1Q82 - chains A and R of the 31 polymer chains in the assembly; structure by X-ray diffraction, 2.98 A resolution.

Chain A:
Molecule: 23S ribosomal RNA
Source organism: Haloarcula marismortui
Sequence (2922 nucleotides; numbered 2 to 2923; the number before each row is that of its first residue):
     2 UUGGCUACUAUGCCAGCUGGUGGAUUGCUCGGCUCAGGCGCUGAUGAAGG
    52 ACGUGCCAAGCUGCGAUAAGCCAUGGGGAGCCGCACGGAGGCGAAGAACC
   102 AUGGAUUUCCGAAUGAGAAUCUCUCUAACAAUUGCUUCGCGCAAUGAGGA
   152 ACCCCGAGAACUGAAACAUCUCAGUAUCGGGAGGAACAGAAAACGCAAUG
   202 UGAUGUCGUUAGUAACCGCGAGUGAACGCGAUACAGCCCAAACCGAAGCC
   252 CUCACGGGCAAUGUGGUGUCAGGGCUACCUCUCAUCAGCCGACCGUCUCG
   302 ACGAAGUCUCUUGGAACAGAGCGUGAUACAGGGUGACAACCCCGUACUCG
   352 AGACCAGUACGACGUGCGGUAGUGCCAGAGUAGCGGGGGUUGGAUAUCCC
   402 UCGCGAAUAACGCAGGCAUCGACUGCGAAGGCUAAACACAACCUGAGACC
   452 GAUAGUGAACAAGUAGUGUGAACGAACGCUGCAAAGUACCCUCAGAAGGG
   502 AGGCGAAAUAGAGCAUGAAAUCAGUUGGCGAUCGAGCGACAGGGCAUACA
   552 AGGUCCCUCGACGAAUGACCGACGCGCGAGCGUCCAGUAAGACUCACGGG
   602 AAGCCGAUGUUCUGUCGUACGUUUUGAAAAACGAGCCAGGGAGUGUGUCU
   652 GCAUGGCAAGUCUAACCGGAGUAUCCGGGGAGGCACAGGGAAACCGACAU
   702 GGCCGCAGGGCUUUGCCCGAGGGCCGCCGUCUUCAAGGGCGGGGAGCCAU
   752 GUGGACACGACCCGAAUCCGGACGAUCUACGCAUGGACAAGAUGAAGCGU
   802 GCCGAAAGGCACGUGGAAGUCUGUUAGAGUUGGUGUCCUACAAUACCCUC
   852 UCGUGAUCUAUGUGUAGGGGUGAAAGGCCCAUCGAGUCCGGCAACAGCUG
   902 GUUCCAAUCGAAACAUGUCGAAGCAUGACCUCCGCCGAGGUAGUCUGUGA
   952 GGUAGAGCGACCGAUUGGUGUGUCCGCCUCCGAGAGGAGUCGGCACACCU
  1002 GUCAAACUCCAAACUUACAGACGCCGUUUGACGCGGGGAUUCCGGUGCGC
  1052 GGGGUAAGCCUGUGUACCAGGAGGGGAACAACCCAGAGAUAGGUUAAGGU
  1102 CCCCAAGUGUGGAUUAAGUGUAAUCCUCUGAAGGUGGUCUCGAGCCCUAG
  1152 ACAGCCGGGAGGUGAGCUUAGAAGCAGCUACCCUCUAAGAAAAGCGUAAC
  1202 AGCUUACCGGCCGAGGUUUGAGGCGCCCAAAAUGAUCGGGACUCAAAUCC
  1252 ACCACCGAGACCUGUCCGUACCACUCAUACUGGUAAUCGAGUAGAUUGGC
  1302 GCUCUAAUUGGAUGGAAGUAGGGGUGAAAACUCCUAUGGACCGAUUAGUG
  1352 ACGAAAAUCCUGGCCAUAGUAGCAGCGAUAGUCGGGUGAGAACCCCGACG
  1402 GCCUAAUGGAUAAGGGUUCCUCAGCACUGCUGAUCAGCUGAGGGUUAGCC
  1452 GGUCCUAAGUCAUACCGCAACUCGACUAUGACGAAAUGGGAAACGGGUUA
  1502 AUAUUCCCGUGCCACUAUGCAGUGAAAGUUGACGCCCUGGGGUCGAUCAC
  1552 GCUGGGCAUUCGCCCAGUCGAACCGUCCAACUCCGUGGAAGCCGUAAUGG
  1602 CAGGAAGCGGACGAACGGCGGCAUAGGGAAACGUGAUUCAACCUGGGGCC
  1652 CAUGAAAAGACGAGCAUAGUGUCCGUACCGAGAACCGACACAGGUGUCCA
  1702 UGGCGGCGAAAGCCAAGGCCUGUCGGGAGCAACCAACGUUAGGGAAUUCG
  1752 GCAAGUUAGUCCCGUACCUUCGGAAGAAGGGAUGCCUGCUCCGGAACGGA
  1802 GCAGGUCGCAGUGACUCGGAAGCUCGGACUGUCUAGUAACAACAUAGGUG
  1852 ACCGCAAAUCCGCAAGGACUCGUACGGUCACUGAAUCCUGCCCAGUGCAG
  1902 GUAUCUGAACACCUCGUACAAGAGGACGAAGGACCUGUCAACGGCGGGGG
  1952 UAACUAUGACCCUCUUAAGGUAGCGUAGUACCUUGCCGCAUCAGUAGCGG
  2002 CUUGCAUGAAUGGAUUAACCAGAGCUUCACUGUCCCAACGUUGGGCCCGG
  2052 UGAACUGUACAUUCCAGUGCGGAGUCUGGAGACACCCAGGGGGAAGCGAA
  2102 GACCCUAUGGAGCUUUACUGCAGGCUGUCGCUGAGACGUGGUCGCCGAUG
  2152 UGCAGCAUAGGUAGGAGACACUACACAGGUACCCGCGCUAGCGGGCCACC
  2202 GAGUCAACAGUGAAAUACUACCCGUCGGUGACUGCGACUCUCACUCCGGG
  2252 AGGAGGACACCGAUAGCCGGGCAGUUUGACUGGGGCGGUACGCGCUCGAA
  2302 AAGAUAUCGAGCGCGCCCUAUGGCUAUCUCAGCCGGGACAGAGACCCGGC
  2352 GAAGAGUGCAAGAGCAAAAGAUAGCUUGACAGUGUUCUUCCCAACGAGGA
  2402 ACGCUGACGCGAAAGCGUGGUCUAGCGAACCAAUUAGCCUGCUUGAUGCG
  2452 GGCAAUUGAUGACAGAAAAGCUACCCUAGGGAUAACAGAGUCGUCACUCG
  2502 CAAGAGCACAUAUCGACCGAGUGGCUUGCUACCUCGAUGUCGGUUCCCUC
  2552 CAUCCUGCCCGUGCAGAAGCGGGCAAGGGUGAGGUUGUUCGCCUAUUAAA
  2602 GGAGGUCGUGAGCUGGGUUUAGACCGUCGUGAGACAGGUCGGCUGCUAUC
  2652 UACUGGGUGUGUAAUGGUGUCUGACAAGAACGACCGUAUAGUACGAGAGG
  2702 AACUACGGUUGGUGGCCACUGGUGUACCGGUUGUUCGAGAGAGCACGUGC
  2752 CGGGUAGCCACGCCACACGGGGUAAGAGCUGAACGCAUCUAAGCUCGAAA
  2802 CCCACUUGGAAAAGAGACACCGCCGAGGUCCCGCGUACAAGACGCGGUCG
  2852 AUAGACUCGGGGUGUGCGCGUCGAGGUAACGAGACGUUAAGCCCACGAGC
  2902 ACUAACAGACCAAAGCCAUCAU
Unresolved in the structure: 2-9, 126-127, 715, 971-998, 1560, 1952-1963, 2137-2236, 2339-2343, 2665-2666, 2915-2923
Bound ions: Mg2+ site 1 near G28 (its only coordinating residue here); Na+ site 1: C40, G41; Na+ site 2: G56, A59, G61; Na+ site 3 near U108 (its only coordinating residue here); Mg2+ site 2 near U115 (its only coordinating residue here); Na+ site 4: C141, G142; Na+ site 5 near U146 (its only coordinating residue here); Mg2+ site 3: C162, U2276; K+: C162, U163, U172; Mg2+ site 4: A165, A167, C168; Na+ site 6: A165, A166; Mg2+ site 5: A166, G219; 65 more Na+ sites not listed; 96 more Mg2+ sites not listed
Residues lining bound ligands: puromycin-5'-monophosphate (PPU): G2102, A2103, A2486, C2487, U2541, C2542, G2588, C2608, G2618, U2619, U2620
From the paper describing this entry:
  - binding site for CC-puromycin: G2588
  - catalytic residues: A2486 (proposed by the authors, not directly observed)

Chain R:
Name: 50S ribosomal protein L21e
Source organism: Haloarcula marismortui
UniProtKB: P12734 (RL21_HALMA); residue numbers follow UniProt; this construct covers 1-95
Chain sequence (95 residues; numbered 1 to 95; the number before each row is that of its first residue):
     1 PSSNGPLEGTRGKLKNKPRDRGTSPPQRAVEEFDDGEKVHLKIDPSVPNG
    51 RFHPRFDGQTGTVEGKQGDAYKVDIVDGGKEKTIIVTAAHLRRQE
Bound ions: Na+: Asp20, Gly22, Ser24, Ser46

How chain A and chain R interact:
Residue-residue contacts (111):
  G948(A) with Gln94(R), base contact; Glu95(R), hydrogen bond to the sugar
  U949(A) with His40(R), hydrogen bond to the base; Gln94(R), hydrogen bond to the base; Glu95(R), hydrogen bond to the sugar
  G950(A) with His40(R), sugar contact; Gly58(R), hydrogen bond to the base
  A951(A) with Lys42(R), phosphate contact; Asp57(R), sugar contact; Gly58(R), sugar contact
  G952(A) with Lys42(R), salt bridge to the phosphate
  G953(A) with Gly12(R), phosphate contact; Lys13(R), hydrogen bond to the phosphate; Lys17(R), base contact
  A1007(A) with Arg11(R), hydrogen bond to the phosphate
  C1008(A) with Arg11(R), salt bridge to the phosphate
  U1009(A) with Lys15(R), salt bridge to the phosphate
  C1010(A) with Pro18(R), phosphate contact
  A1018(A) with Gly58(R), sugar contact; Gln59(R), hydrogen bond to the sugar; Thr60(R), hydrogen bond to the sugar
  C1019(A) with Lys38(R), hydrogen bond to the phosphate; Thr60(R), sugar contact; Gln94(R), hydrogen bond to the base
  A1020(A) with Lys38(R), salt bridge to the phosphate
  G2295(A) with Ser3(R), base contact; Asn4(R), hydrogen bond to the phosphate; Gly5(R), hydrogen bond to the phosphate
  C2296(A) with Ser2(R), hydrogen bond to the base; Ser3(R), hydrogen bond to the phosphate; Asn4(R), phosphate contact; Gly5(R), hydrogen bond to the phosphate; Pro6(R), phosphate contact; Leu7(R), hydrogen bond to the phosphate; Glu8(R), hydrogen bond to the phosphate
  U2297(A) with Ser2(R), hydrogen bond to the base; Leu7(R), phosphate contact; Glu8(R), phosphate contact; Gly9(R), hydrogen bond to the phosphate; Thr10(R), hydrogen bond to the phosphate; Arg11(R), hydrogen bond to the sugar
  C2298(A) with Ser2(R), hydrogen bond to the base; Arg11(R), salt bridge to the phosphate
  G2299(A) with Pro1(R), base contact; Ser2(R), base contact
  A2300(A) with Pro1(R), base contact
  G2304(A) with Lys13(R), salt bridge to the phosphate; Arg55(R), phosphate contact
  A2305(A) with Arg55(R), salt bridge to the phosphate
  U2306(A) with Pro1(R), phosphate contact
  A2307(A) with Pro1(R), phosphate contact
  A2353(A) with Arg21(R), hydrogen bond to the base
  A2354(A) with Arg21(R), salt bridge to the phosphate
  G2363(A) with Leu7(R), base contact; Arg11(R), hydrogen bond to the phosphate
  A2364(A) with Arg11(R), salt bridge to the phosphate; Leu14(R), hydrogen bond to the sugar; Lys15(R), phosphate contact
  G2365(A) with Leu14(R), sugar contact; Lys15(R), phosphate contact; Asn16(R), hydrogen bond to the phosphate; Pro45(R), sugar contact; Ser46(R), phosphate contact
  C2366(A) with Arg21(R), phosphate contact; Gly22(R), hydrogen bond to the phosphate; Thr23(R), phosphate contact; Ser46(R), hydrogen bond to the phosphate
  A2367(A) with Gly22(R), phosphate contact; Thr23(R), hydrogen bond to the phosphate
  A2370(A) with Ser46(R), hydrogen bond to the base; Pro48(R), base contact
  G2385(A) with Gln67(R), base contact
  U2386(A) with Gln67(R), hydrogen bond to the base
  U2387(A) with Thr83(R), hydrogen bond to the sugar; Ile85(R), sugar contact
  C2388(A) with His53(R), sugar contact; Phe56(R), phosphate contact; Lys82(R), phosphate contact; Thr83(R), hydrogen bond to the phosphate
  U2389(A) with His53(R), sugar contact; Arg55(R), phosphate contact; Phe56(R), phosphate contact; Lys82(R), salt bridge to the phosphate
  U2390(A) with Asn4(R), sugar contact; Arg55(R), salt bridge to the phosphate
  C2392(A) with Arg55(R), hydrogen bond to the sugar; Asp77(R), hydrogen bond to the sugar; Lys82(R), hydrogen bond to the phosphate
  C2393(A) with Asp77(R), sugar contact; Gly78(R), sugar contact; Gly79(R), hydrogen bond to the phosphate; Lys80(R), phosphate contact; Lys82(R), salt bridge to the phosphate
  A2394(A) with Gly79(R), phosphate contact; Lys80(R), hydrogen bond to the phosphate
  A2395(A) with Lys80(R), salt bridge to the phosphate
  A2402(A) with Gly50(R), phosphate contact; Arg51(R), sugar contact
  C2403(A) with Asn49(R), phosphate contact; Gly50(R), hydrogen bond to the phosphate; Gln67(R), hydrogen bond to the sugar; Ala70(R), phosphate contact; Ile85(R), sugar contact
  G2404(A) with Gln67(R), phosphate contact; Gly68(R), phosphate contact; Asp69(R), hydrogen bond to the phosphate; Ala70(R), hydrogen bond to the phosphate
  C2423(A) with Leu7(R), sugar contact
  U2424(A) with Gly5(R), sugar contact; Pro6(R), phosphate contact; Leu7(R), sugar contact
Interface residues without a listed pair, chain A (52 interface residues in all): C1011, A2303, G2310, A2311, C2391, A2425
Interface residues without a listed pair, chain R (54 interface residues in all): Val76, Glu81, Ile84, Arg93

In short:
Chain A and chain R form an interface of 52 and 54 residues respectively; the contacts include 43 hydrogen
bonds and 13 salt bridges. Among the polar pairs are U949(A)-His40(R), U949(A)-Gln94(R) and G950(A)-Gly58(R).
Bound to chain A: puromycin-5'-monophosphate. The paper reports the catalytic residue A2486(A); a binding site
for CC-puromycin at G2588(A).
Here chain A is 23S ribosomal RNA and chain R is 50S ribosomal protein L21e, both from Haloarcula marismortui.
Entry 1Q82 (Crystal Structure of CC-Puromycin bound to the A-site of the 50S ribosomal subunit) was determined
by X-ray diffraction, deposited together with 1Q7Y, 1Q81, 1Q86 and 1M90.
